Entry 1VQ5 (X-ray diffraction, 2.60 A resolution); this record covers chains 0 and 3 of the 32 polymer chains in the assembly.

Chain 0:
Molecule: 23S ribosomal RNA
Source organism: Haloarcula marismortui
Sequence (2922 nucleotides; each row starts with the number of its first residue):
     2 UUGGCUACUAUGCCAGCUGGUGGAUUGCUCGGCUCAGGCGCUGAUGAAGG
    52 ACGUGCCAAGCUGCGAUAAGCCAUGGGGAGCCGCACGGAGGCGAAGAACC
   102 AUGGAUUUCCGAAUGAGAAUCUCUCUAACAAUUGCUUCGCGCAAUGAGGA
   152 ACCCCGAGAACUGAAACAUCUCAGUAUCGGGAGGAACAGAAAACGCAAUG
   202 UGAUGUCGUUAGUAACCGCGAGUGAACGCGAUACAGCCCAAACCGAAGCC
   252 CUCACGGGCAAUGUGGUGUCAGGGCUACCUCUCAUCAGCCGACCGUCUCG
   302 ACGAAGUCUCUUGGAACAGAGCGUGAUACAGGGUGACAACCCCGUACUCG
   352 AGACCAGUACGACGUGCGGUAGUGCCAGAGUAGCGGGGGUUGGAUAUCCC
   402 UCGCGAAUAACGCAGGCAUCGACUGCGAAGGCUAAACACAACCUGAGACC
   452 GAUAGUGAACAAGUAGUGUGAACGAACGCUGCAAAGUACCCUCAGAAGGG
   502 AGGCGAAAUAGAGCAUGAAAUCAGUUGGCGAUCGAGCGACAGGGCAUACA
   552 AGGUCCCUCGACGAAUGACCGACGCGCGAGCGUCCAGUAAGACUCACGGG
   602 AAGCCGAUGUUCUGUCGUACGUUUUGAAAAACGAGCCAGGGAGUGUGUCU
   652 GCAUGGCAAGUCUAACCGGAGUAUCCGGGGAGGCACAGGGAAACCGACAU
   702 GGCCGCAGGGCUUUGCCCGAGGGCCGCCGUCUUCAAGGGCGGGGAGCCAU
   752 GUGGACACGACCCGAAUCCGGACGAUCUACGCAUGGACAAGAUGAAGCGU
   802 GCCGAAAGGCACGUGGAAGUCUGUUAGAGUUGGUGUCCUACAAUACCCUC
   852 UCGUGAUCUAUGUGUAGGGGUGAAAGGCCCAUCGAGUCCGGCAACAGCUG
   902 GUUCCAAUCGAAACAUGUCGAAGCAUGACCUCCGCCGAGGUAGUCUGUGA
   952 GGUAGAGCGACCGAUUGGUGUGUCCGCCUCCGAGAGGAGUCGGCACACCU
  1002 GUCAAACUCCAAACUUACAGACGCCGUUUGACGCGGGGAUUCCGGUGCGC
  1052 GGGGUAAGCCUGUGUACCAGGAGGGGAACAACCCAGAGAUAGGUUAAGGU
  1102 CCCCAAGUGUGGAUUAAGUGUAAUCCUCUGAAGGUGGUCUCGAGCCCUAG
  1152 ACAGCCGGGAGGUGAGCUUAGAAGCAGCUACCCUCUAAGAAAAGCGUAAC
  1202 AGCUUACCGGCCGAGGUUUGAGGCGCCCAAAAUGAUCGGGACUCAAAUCC
  1252 ACCACCGAGACCUGUCCGUACCACUCAUACUGGUAAUCGAGUAGAUUGGC
  1302 GCUCUAAUUGGAUGGAAGUAGGGGUGAAAACUCCUAUGGACCGAUUAGUG
  1352 ACGAAAAUCCUGGCCAUAGUAGCAGCGAUAGUCGGGUGAGAACCCCGACG
  1402 GCCUAAUGGAUAAGGGUUCCUCAGCACUGCUGAUCAGCUGAGGGUUAGCC
  1452 GGUCCUAAGUCAUACCGCAACUCGACUAUGACGAAAUGGGAAACGGGUUA
  1502 AUAUUCCCGUGCCACUAUGCAGUGAAAGUUGACGCCCUGGGGUCGAUCAC
  1552 GCUGGGCAUUCGCCCAGUCGAACCGUCCAACUCCGUGGAAGCCGUAAUGG
  1602 CAGGAAGCGGACGAACGGCGGCAUAGGGAAACGUGAUUCAACCUGGGGCC
  1652 CAUGAAAAGACGAGCAUAGUGUCCGUACCGAGAACCGACACAGGUGUCCA
  1702 UGGCGGCGAAAGCCAAGGCCUGUCGGGAGCAACCAACGUUAGGGAAUUCG
  1752 GCAAGUUAGUCCCGUACCUUCGGAAGAAGGGAUGCCUGCUCCGGAACGGA
  1802 GCAGGUCGCAGUGACUCGGAAGCUCGGACUGUCUAGUAACAACAUAGGUG
  1852 ACCGCAAAUCCGCAAGGACUCGUACGGUCACUGAAUCCUGCCCAGUGCAG
  1902 GUAUCUGAACACCUCGUACAAGAGGACGAAGGACCUGUCAACGGCGGGGG
  1952 UAACUAUGACCCUCUUAAGGUAGCGUAGUACCUUGCCGCAUCAGUAGCGG
  2002 CUUGCAUGAAUGGAUUAACCAGAGCUUCACUGUCCCAACGUUGGGCCCGG
  2052 UGAACUGUACAUUCCAGUGCGGAGUCUGGAGACACCCAGGGGGAAGCGAA
  2102 GACCCUAUGGAGCUUUACUGCAGGCUGUCGCUGAGACGUGGUCGCCGAUG
  2152 UGCAGCAUAGGUAGGAGACACUACACAGGUACCCGCGCUAGCGGGCCACC
  2202 GAGUCAACAGUGAAAUACUACCCGUCGGUGACUGCGACUCUCACUCCGGG
  2252 AGGAGGACACCGAUAGCCGGGCAGUUUGACUGGGGCGGUACGCGCUCGAA
  2302 AAGAUAUCGAGCGCGCCCUAUGGCUAUCUCAGCCGGGACAGAGACCCGGC
  2352 GAAGAGUGCAAGAGCAAAAGAUAGCUUGACAGUGUUCUUCCCAACGAGGA
  2402 ACGCUGACGCGAAAGCGUGGUCUAGCGAACCAAUUAGCCUGCUUGAUGCG
  2452 GGCAAUUGAUGACAGAAAAGCUACCCUAGGGAUAACAGAGUCGUCACUCG
  2502 CAAGAGCACAUAUCGACCGAGUGGCUUGCUACCUCGAUGUCGGUUCCCUC
  2552 CAUCCUGCCCGUGCAGAAGCGGGCAAGGGUGAGGUUGUUCGCCUAUUAAA
  2602 GGAGGUCGUGAGCUGGGUUUAGACCGUCGUGAGACAGGUCGGCUGCUAUC
  2652 UACUGGGUGUGUAAUGGUGUCUGACAAGAACGACCGUAUAGUACGAGAGG
  2702 AACUACGGUUGGUGGCCACUGGUGUACCGGUUGUUCGAGAGAGCACGUGC
  2752 CGGGUAGCCACGCCACACGGGGUAAGAGCUGAACGCAUCUAAGCUCGAAA
  2802 CCCACUUGGAAAAGAGACACCGCCGAGGUCCCGCGUACAAGACGCGGUCG
  2852 AUAGACUCGGGGUGUGCGCGUCGAGGUAACGAGACGUUAAGCCCACGAGC
  2902 ACUAACAGACCAAAGCCAUCAU
Not modelled in the structure: 2-9, 126-127, 715, 971-998, 1560, 1952-1963, 2137-2236, 2339-2343, 2665-2666, 2915-2923
Differences from the reference sequence: modified residue (628, 2587-2588, 2619, 2621)
Modified positions: 1MA (6-hydro-1-methyladenosine-5'-monophosphate) at position 628, OMU (o2'-methyluridine 5'-monophosphate) at position 2587, OMG (o2'-methylguanosine-5'-monophosphate) at position 2588, UR3 (3-methyluridine-5'-monophoshate) at position 2619, PSU (pseudouridine-5'-monophosphate) at position 2621
Metal / ion sites: Mg2+ site 1 near G28 (its only coordinating residue here); Na+ site 1: C40, G41, C443; Na+ site 2: G56, A59, G61; Na+ site 3: G66, U108; Mg2+ site 2 near U115 (its only coordinating residue here); Na+ site 4 near C130 (its only coordinating residue here); Na+ site 5: C141, G142; Mg2+ site 3: C162, U2276; K+ site 1 near U163 (its only coordinating residue here); Mg2+ site 4: A165, A167, C168; Na+ site 6: A165, A166, A167; Mg2+ site 5 near A166 (its only coordinating residue here); 60 more Na+ sites not listed; 82 more Mg2+ sites not listed; 2 more K+ sites not listed

Chain 3:
Name: 50S ribosomal protein L44E
Source organism: Haloarcula marismortui
UniProt: P32411 (RL44_HALMA); residue numbers follow UniProt; this construct covers 1-92
Amino-acid sequence (92 residues; row label = number of the first residue in the row):
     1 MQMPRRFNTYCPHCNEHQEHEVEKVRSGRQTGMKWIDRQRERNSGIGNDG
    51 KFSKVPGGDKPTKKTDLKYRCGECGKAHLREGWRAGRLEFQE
Metal / ion sites: Mg2+: Gly45, Gly47

Interface between chain 0 and chain 3:
Residue-residue contacts (122; chain 0 residue first):
  A169(0) - Asn48(3)  hydrogen bond to the sugar
  U170(0) - Asn48(3)  sugar contact
  U170(0) - Gly50(3)  hydrogen bond to the sugar
  C218(0) - Trp35(3)  phosphate contact
  C218(0) - Gln39(3)  hydrogen bond to the phosphate
  C218(0) - Asn43(3)  hydrogen bond to the phosphate
  G219(0) - Gln39(3)  hydrogen bond to the phosphate
  G219(0) - Lys51(3)  phosphate contact
  G219(0) - Lys54(3)  hydrogen bond to the sugar
  C220(0) - Trp35(3)  base contact
  C220(0) - Lys51(3)  salt bridge to the phosphate
  G389(0) - Ile46(3)  phosphate contact
  G390(0) - Gly45(3)  phosphate contact
  G390(0) - Ile46(3)  hydrogen bond to the phosphate
  A395(0) - Trp35(3)  sugar contact
  A395(0) - Arg42(3)  hydrogen bond to the phosphate
  U396(0) - Trp35(3)  phosphate contact
  U396(0) - Arg38(3)  salt bridge to the phosphate
  U396(0) - Arg42(3)  salt bridge to the phosphate
  C735(0) - Asn15(3)  hydrogen bond to the base
  A1922(0) - Met33(3)  base contact
  G1923(0) - Thr31(3)  hydrogen bond to the sugar
  G1923(0) - Met33(3)  sugar contact
  A1924(0) - Arg29(3)  hydrogen bond to the sugar
  G1925(0) - Arg29(3)  salt bridge to the phosphate
  U2120(0) - Asn48(3)  hydrogen bond to the sugar
  U2120(0) - Ser53(3)  phosphate contact
  G2121(0) - Gly47(3)  hydrogen bond to the phosphate
  G2121(0) - Asn48(3)  phosphate contact
  G2121(0) - Ser53(3)  hydrogen bond to the phosphate
  C2122(0) - Ile46(3)  phosphate contact
  C2122(0) - Gly47(3)  hydrogen bond to the phosphate
  G2316(0) - Pro61(3)  sugar contact
  C2317(0) - Pro61(3)  phosphate contact
  C2317(0) - Thr62(3)  hydrogen bond to the phosphate
  C2317(0) - Arg84(3)  salt bridge to the phosphate
  C2318(0) - Ala85(3)  phosphate contact
  C2318(0) - Gly86(3)  hydrogen bond to the phosphate
  C2319(0) - Met1(3)  hydrogen bond to the phosphate
  U2320(0) - Met1(3)  phosphate contact
  U2320(0) - Gln2(3)  hydrogen bond to the phosphate
  U2320(0) - Met3(3)  base contact
  U2320(0) - Pro4(3)  sugar contact
  U2320(0) - Gln91(3)  hydrogen bond to the sugar
  A2321(0) - Gln91(3)  hydrogen bond to the phosphate
  U2378(0) - Phe7(3)  sugar contact
  U2378(0) - Asn8(3)  hydrogen bond to the phosphate
  G2379(0) - Thr9(3)  hydrogen bond to the phosphate
  G2379(0) - His17(3)  salt bridge to the phosphate
  A2380(0) - Met1(3)  base contact
  C2381(0) - Thr9(3)  hydrogen bond to the sugar
  C2381(0) - Tyr10(3)  sugar contact
  C2381(0) - Arg80(3)  hydrogen bond to the sugar
  A2382(0) - Tyr10(3)  sugar contact
  A2382(0) - Pro12(3)  sugar contact
  A2382(0) - Arg80(3)  salt bridge to the phosphate
  G2407(0) - Tyr10(3)  hydrogen bond to the sugar
  G2407(0) - Asn15(3)  hydrogen bond to the sugar
  A2408(0) - Tyr10(3)  sugar contact
  A2408(0) - Asn15(3)  sugar contact
  A2408(0) - Glu16(3)  sugar contact
  A2408(0) - His17(3)  hydrogen bond to the sugar
  C2409(0) - His17(3)  hydrogen bond to the sugar
  C2427(0) - Lys60(3)  hydrogen bond to the base
  C2427(0) - Arg84(3)  salt bridge to the phosphate
  G2428(0) - Lys60(3)  hydrogen bond to the base
  G2428(0) - Lys64(3)  salt bridge to the phosphate
  G2428(0) - Arg84(3)  salt bridge to the phosphate
  C2431(0) - Lys51(3)  sugar contact
  C2432(0) - Ile36(3)  phosphate contact
  A2433(0) - Gln30(3)  hydrogen bond to the sugar
  A2433(0) - Lys34(3)  phosphate contact
  A2433(0) - Ile36(3)  phosphate contact
  A2434(0) - Ser27(3)  sugar contact
  A2434(0) - Gly28(3)  hydrogen bond to the sugar
  A2434(0) - Gln30(3)  phosphate contact
  A2434(0) - Lys34(3)  phosphate contact
  U2435(0) - Val25(3)  sugar contact
  U2435(0) - Gly28(3)  phosphate contact
  U2435(0) - Lys68(3)  hydrogen bond to the phosphate
  U2435(0) - Leu79(3)  base contact
  U2436(0) - Lys68(3)  salt bridge to the phosphate
  U2436(0) - Ala77(3)  hydrogen bond to the sugar
  U2436(0) - His78(3)  sugar contact
  U2436(0) - Leu79(3)  sugar contact
  A2437(0) - His13(3)  sugar contact
  A2437(0) - Arg70(3)  salt bridge to the phosphate
  A2437(0) - Lys76(3)  phosphate contact
  A2437(0) - Ala77(3)  hydrogen bond to the phosphate
  G2438(0) - Lys76(3)  salt bridge to the phosphate
  C2450(0) - Met33(3)  phosphate contact
  G2451(0) - Thr31(3)  hydrogen bond to the phosphate
  G2451(0) - Met33(3)  phosphate contact
  G2451(0) - Lys34(3)  salt bridge to the phosphate
  G2451(0) - Trp35(3)  phosphate contact
  G2451(0) - Arg38(3)  hydrogen bond to the sugar
  G2452(0) - Lys34(3)  salt bridge to the phosphate
  G2452(0) - Trp35(3)  hydrogen bond to the phosphate
  A2456(0) - Leu79(3)  base contact
  U2457(0) - Arg80(3)  hydrogen bond to the sugar
  U2457(0) - Glu81(3)  phosphate contact
  U2457(0) - Gly82(3)  phosphate contact
  U2458(0) - Lys64(3)  phosphate contact
  U2458(0) - Thr65(3)  sugar contact
  U2458(0) - Asp66(3)  sugar contact
  U2458(0) - Glu81(3)  phosphate contact
  U2458(0) - Gly82(3)  hydrogen bond to the phosphate
  G2459(0) - Lys63(3)  hydrogen bond to the phosphate
  G2459(0) - Lys64(3)  hydrogen bond to the phosphate
  A2460(0) - Gly58(3)  sugar contact
  A2460(0) - Asp59(3)  phosphate contact
  A2460(0) - Lys60(3)  hydrogen bond to the phosphate
  A2460(0) - Lys63(3)  salt bridge to the phosphate
  U2461(0) - Gly58(3)  phosphate contact
  U2461(0) - Asp59(3)  hydrogen bond to the phosphate
  U2461(0) - Lys60(3)  phosphate contact
  G2462(0) - Lys60(3)  hydrogen bond to the base
  G2462(0) - Pro61(3)  base contact
  A2468(0) - Asn48(3)  hydrogen bond to the base
  A2468(0) - Gly50(3)  base contact
  A2468(0) - Ser53(3)  base contact
  A2468(0) - Lys54(3)  salt bridge to the phosphate
Interface residues without a listed pair, chain 0 (53 interface residues in all): G2426
Interface residues without a listed pair, chain 3 (61 interface residues in all): Arg26, Gly32, Asp49, Trp83

Summary:
53 residues of chain 0 and 61 residues of chain 3 are in contact, with 47 hydrogen bonds and 17 salt bridges.
Polar contacts include C735(0)-Asn15(3), C2427(0)-Lys60(3) and G2428(0)-Lys60(3). C40(0), G41(0) and C443(0)
form the Na+ site 1.
Chain 0 is 23S ribosomal RNA and chain 3 is 50S ribosomal protein L44E, both from Haloarcula marismortui; the
structure, The structure of the transition state analogue "RAA" bound to the large ribosomal subunit of
haloarcula ..., was determined by X-ray diffraction (same publication as 1VQ4, 1VQ8, 1VQ9, 1VQK, 1VQL, 1VQM,
1VQO and 1VQP).
